Entry 6ADO (X-ray diffraction, 2.50 A resolution); this record covers chains A and C of the 4 polymer chains in the assembly.

Chain A (and C):
Molecule: Coronin-like protein
Source organism: Leishmania donovani
Notes: chain C of this document is another copy of the same molecule, construct and numbering; everything in this record applies to it too
UniProt: Q3T1U8 (Q3T1U8_LEIDO); numbering as in UniProt (aligned over 459-510)
Chain sequence (53 residues; numbered 458 to 510; the number before each row is that of its first residue):
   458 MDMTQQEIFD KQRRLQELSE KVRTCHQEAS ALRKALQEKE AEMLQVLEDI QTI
Not modelled in the structure: 458-462 (chain C: 458)
Construct notes: expression tag (458); engineered mutation A486 (Ile in Q3T1U8)

Chain A / chain C interface:
Contacting residue pairs (8; chain A residue first):
  I465(A) - M460(C)
  I465(A) - T461(C)
  I465(A) - Q462(C)
  Q469(A) - D459(C)  hydrogen bond (side chain-backbone)
  Q469(A) - M460(C)  hydrogen bond (side chain-backbone)
  E497(A) - L493(C)
  M500(A) - E497(C)
  L504(A) - M500(C)  hydrophobic
Interface residues without a listed pair, chain A (8 interface residues in all): K468, L472, L493
Interface residues without a listed pair, chain C (9 interface residues in all): I465, R490

In short:
Chain A and chain C form an interface of 8 and 9 residues respectively; the contacts include 2 hydrogen bonds.
Among the polar pairs are Q469(A)-D459(C) and Q469(A)-M460(C).
Chain A and chain C are both Coronin-like protein (Leishmania donovani); the structure, LdCoroCC mutant-I486A,
was determined by X-ray diffraction together with 6ADZ, 6ICR and 6AH6 from the same study.
